9G3E - chains A and B of the 4 polymer chains in the assembly; structure by electron microscopy, 3.14 A resolution.

== Chain A (and B) ==
Name: Peptide antibiotic transporter SbmA
From: Escherichia coli
Notes: chain B of this document is another copy of the same molecule, construct and numbering; everything in this record applies to it too
Reference sequence: P0AFY6 (SBMA_ECOLI); residues 2-406 here = UniProt positions 2-406
Amino-acid sequence (426 residues; each row starts with the number of its first residue; numbering starts at 0):
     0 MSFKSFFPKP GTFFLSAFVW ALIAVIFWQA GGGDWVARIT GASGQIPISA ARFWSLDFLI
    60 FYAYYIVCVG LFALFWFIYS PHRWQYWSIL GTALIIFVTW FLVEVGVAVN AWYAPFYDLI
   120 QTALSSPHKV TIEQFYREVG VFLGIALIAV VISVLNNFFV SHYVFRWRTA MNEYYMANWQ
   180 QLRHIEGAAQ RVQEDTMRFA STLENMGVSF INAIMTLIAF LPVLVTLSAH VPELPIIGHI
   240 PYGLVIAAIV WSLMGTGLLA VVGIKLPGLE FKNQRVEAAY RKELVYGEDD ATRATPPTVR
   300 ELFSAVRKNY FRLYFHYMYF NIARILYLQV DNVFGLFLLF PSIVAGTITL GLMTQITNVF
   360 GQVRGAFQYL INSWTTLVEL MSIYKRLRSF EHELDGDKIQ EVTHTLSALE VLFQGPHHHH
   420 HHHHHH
Unresolved in the structure: 0-1, 395-425
Differences from the reference sequence: initiating methionine (0); expression tag (1, 407-425)

== Interface between chain A and chain B ==
Pairs across the interface (127):
  W111(A) - V332(B)  hydrophobic
  F115(A) - L335(B)  hydrophobic
  F115(A) - F339(B)  hydrophobic
  Y116(A) - L335(B)
  Q120(A) - L123(B)
  A122(A) - I342(B)
  L123(A) - Q120(B)
  L123(A) - I347(B)
  L123(A) - L349(B)  hydrophobic
  P126(A) - V343(B)
  P126(A) - A344(B)
  H127(A) - V343(B)  hydrogen bond (backbone-backbone)
  H127(A) - A344(B)
  V129(A) - V343(B)
  I131(A) - P340(B)  hydrophobic
  I131(A) - V343(B)  hydrophobic
  F134(A) - F339(B)  hydrophobic
  F134(A) - I342(B)  hydrophobic
  F134(A) - V343(B)  hydrophobic
  Y135(A) - P234(B)
  Y135(A) - F336(B)  hydrophobic
  V138(A) - V332(B)  hydrophobic
  F141(A) - Q328(B)
  F141(A) - V332(B)  hydrophobic
  A145(A) - Q328(B)
  A148(A) - Q328(B)
  V149(A) - I324(B)  hydrophobic
  V149(A) - L325(B)  hydrophobic
  V149(A) - Q328(B)
  S152(A) - I324(B)
  V153(A) - M317(B)  hydrophobic
  V153(A) - N320(B)
  V153(A) - I321(B)  hydrophobic
  N156(A) - N320(B)  hydrogen bond
  F157(A) - M317(B)  hydrophobic
  S160(A) - Y313(B)
  H161(A) - Y313(B)
  F164(A) - R306(B)
  F164(A) - Y309(B)  hydrophobic
  F164(A) - F310(B)  hydrophobic
  F164(A) - Y313(B)
  R165(A) - F310(B)
  R167(A) - E276(B)  salt bridge
  R167(A) - F302(B)
  T168(A) - F302(B)
  N171(A) - Y279(B)  hydrogen bond
  M175(A) - Y279(B)
  M175(A) - L283(B)  hydrophobic
  W178(A) - L283(B)
  W178(A) - A293(B)
  R182(A) - G286(B)  hydrogen bond (side chain-backbone)
  R182(A) - D289(B)  salt bridge
  A188(A) - L283(B)  hydrophobic
  A188(A) - V284(B)
  Q189(A) - R280(B)  hydrogen bond
  V191(A) - L283(B)  hydrophobic
  Q192(A) - E276(B)  hydrogen bond (side chain-backbone)
  Q192(A) - A277(B)
  Q192(A) - R280(B)
  M196(A) - Y309(B)  hydrophobic
  M196(A) - Y313(B)
  P234(A) - Y135(B)
  E276(A) - R167(B)  salt bridge
  E276(A) - Q192(B)  hydrogen bond (backbone-side chain)
  A277(A) - Q192(B)
  Y279(A) - N171(B)  hydrogen bond
  Y279(A) - M175(B)
  R280(A) - Q189(B)
  R280(A) - Q192(B)
  R280(A) - E193(B)  salt bridge
  L283(A) - M175(B)  hydrophobic
  L283(A) - W178(B)
  L283(A) - A188(B)  hydrophobic
  L283(A) - V191(B)  hydrophobic
  V284(A) - A188(B)
  G286(A) - W178(B)
  G286(A) - R182(B)  hydrogen bond (backbone-side chain)
  E287(A) - R182(B)  hydrogen bond (backbone-side chain)
  E287(A) - I184(B)
  E287(A) - G186(B)
  E287(A) - A187(B)
  D289(A) - R182(B)
  V298(A) - M175(B)  hydrophobic
  F302(A) - R167(B)
  F302(A) - T168(B)
  R306(A) - F164(B)
  Y309(A) - F164(B)  hydrophobic
  Y309(A) - M196(B)  hydrophobic
  F310(A) - F164(B)  hydrophobic
  F310(A) - R165(B)
  Y313(A) - F157(B)
  Y313(A) - S160(B)
  Y313(A) - H161(B)
  Y313(A) - F164(B)
  Y313(A) - M196(B)
  M317(A) - V153(B)  hydrophobic
  M317(A) - F157(B)  hydrophobic
  N320(A) - V153(B)
  N320(A) - N156(B)  hydrogen bond
  I321(A) - V153(B)
  I324(A) - V149(B)  hydrophobic
  I324(A) - S152(B)
  L325(A) - V149(B)  hydrophobic
  Q328(A) - F141(B)
  Q328(A) - A145(B)
  Q328(A) - A148(B)
  Q328(A) - V149(B)
  V332(A) - V138(B)  hydrophobic
  V332(A) - F141(B)  hydrophobic
  L335(A) - F115(B)  hydrophobic
  L335(A) - Y116(B)
  F336(A) - Y135(B)  hydrophobic
  F339(A) - F115(B)  hydrophobic
  F339(A) - F134(B)  hydrophobic
  F339(A) - V138(B)  hydrophobic
  I342(A) - A122(B)
  I342(A) - F134(B)  hydrophobic
  V343(A) - P126(B)
  V343(A) - H127(B)  hydrogen bond (backbone-backbone)
  V343(A) - V129(B)
  V343(A) - I131(B)  hydrophobic
  V343(A) - F134(B)  hydrophobic
  A344(A) - P126(B)
  A344(A) - H127(B)
  I347(A) - L123(B)
  L349(A) - L123(B)  hydrophobic
  L349(A) - L349(B)  hydrophobic
Interface residues without a listed pair, chain A (82 interface residues in all): I119, T130, L142, Q179, E193, I235, A290, A293, V305, F314, N331, P340, G345, T348, M352
Interface residues without a listed pair, chain B (82 interface residues in all): W111, I119, T130, I235, A290, V298, V305, F314, N331, G345, T348, M352

== In short ==
The chain A/chain B interface involves 82 residues from each chain, with 12 hydrogen bonds and 4 salt bridges.
Polar contacts include R167(A)-E276(B), R182(A)-D289(B) and R280(A)-E193(B).
Chain A and chain B are both Peptide antibiotic transporter SbmA (Escherichia coli); the structure, Cryo-EM
structure of SbmA in the inward-facing-wide conformation bound to 2 sybodies, was determined by electron
microscopy.
